7TF0 - chains B and E of the 4 polymer chains in the assembly; structure by electron microscopy, 3.02 A resolution.

== Chain B ==
Protein: Spike glycoprotein
Organism: Severe acute respiratory syndrome coronavirus 2
UniProt: P0DTC2 (SPIKE_SARS2); residue numbers follow UniProt; this construct covers 1-1208
Chain sequence (1288 residues; row label = number of the first residue in the row):
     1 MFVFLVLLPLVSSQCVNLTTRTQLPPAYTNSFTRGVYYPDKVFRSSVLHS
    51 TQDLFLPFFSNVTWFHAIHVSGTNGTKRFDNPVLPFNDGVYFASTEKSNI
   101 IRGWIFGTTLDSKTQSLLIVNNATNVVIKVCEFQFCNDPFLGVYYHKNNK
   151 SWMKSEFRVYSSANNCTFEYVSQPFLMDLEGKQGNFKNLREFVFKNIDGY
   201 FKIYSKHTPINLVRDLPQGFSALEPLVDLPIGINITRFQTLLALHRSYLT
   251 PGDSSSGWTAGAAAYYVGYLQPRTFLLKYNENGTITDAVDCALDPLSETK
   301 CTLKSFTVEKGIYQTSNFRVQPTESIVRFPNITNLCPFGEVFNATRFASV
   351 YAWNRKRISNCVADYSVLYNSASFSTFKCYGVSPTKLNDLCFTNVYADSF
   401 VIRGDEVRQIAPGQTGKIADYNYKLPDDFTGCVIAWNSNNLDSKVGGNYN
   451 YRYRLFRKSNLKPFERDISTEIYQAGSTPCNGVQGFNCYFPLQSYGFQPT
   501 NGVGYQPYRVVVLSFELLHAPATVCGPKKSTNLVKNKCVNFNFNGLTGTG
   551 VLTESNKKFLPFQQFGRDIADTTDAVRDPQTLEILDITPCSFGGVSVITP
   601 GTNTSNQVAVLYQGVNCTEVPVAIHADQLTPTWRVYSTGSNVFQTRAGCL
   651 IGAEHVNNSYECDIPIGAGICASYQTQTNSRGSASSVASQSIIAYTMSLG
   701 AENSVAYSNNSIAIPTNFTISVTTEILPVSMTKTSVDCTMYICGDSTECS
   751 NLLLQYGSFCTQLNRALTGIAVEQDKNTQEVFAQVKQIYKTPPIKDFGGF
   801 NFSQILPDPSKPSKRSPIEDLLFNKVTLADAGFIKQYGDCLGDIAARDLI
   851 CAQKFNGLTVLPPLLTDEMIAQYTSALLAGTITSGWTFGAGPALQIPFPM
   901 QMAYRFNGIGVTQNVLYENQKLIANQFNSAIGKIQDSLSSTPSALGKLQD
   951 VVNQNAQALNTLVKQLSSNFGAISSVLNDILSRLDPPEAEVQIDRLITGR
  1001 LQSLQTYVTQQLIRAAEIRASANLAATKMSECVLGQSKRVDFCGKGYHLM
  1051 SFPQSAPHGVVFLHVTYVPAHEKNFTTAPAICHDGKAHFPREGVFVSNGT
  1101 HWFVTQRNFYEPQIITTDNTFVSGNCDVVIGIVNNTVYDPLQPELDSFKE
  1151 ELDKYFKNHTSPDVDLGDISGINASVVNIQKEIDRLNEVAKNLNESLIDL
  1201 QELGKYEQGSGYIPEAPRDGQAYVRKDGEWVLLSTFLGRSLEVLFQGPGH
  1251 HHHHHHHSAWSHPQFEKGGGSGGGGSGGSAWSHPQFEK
Unresolved in the structure: 1-13, 70-76, 146-157, 177-184, 248-256, 621-640, 676-690, 828-855, 1148-1288
Sequence notes: variant K154 (Glu in P0DTC2), R452 (Leu in P0DTC2), Q484 (Glu in P0DTC2), G614 (Asp in P0DTC2), R681 (Pro in P0DTC2), G682 (Arg in P0DTC2), S683 (Arg in P0DTC2), S685 (Arg in P0DTC2), P817 (Phe in P0DTC2), P892 (Ala in P0DTC2), P899 (Ala in P0DTC2), P942 (Ala in P0DTC2), P986 (Lys in P0DTC2), P987 (Val in P0DTC2), H1071 (Gln in P0DTC2); expression tag (1209-1288)
Swiss-Prot annotation at these positions:
  - region: N280 to C301 (Putative superantigen), R403 to D405 (Integrin-binding motif), N448 to Y451, Y453 to F456 (Immunodominant HLA epitope recognized by the CD8+), S816 to Y837 (Fusion peptide 1), K835 to F855 (Fusion peptide 2), D1163 to E1202 (Heptad repeat 2)
  - site: R815, S816 (Cleavage)
  - glycosylation: N17 (N-linked (GlcNAc...) (complex) asparagine), N61 (N-linked (GlcNAc...) (hybrid) asparagine), N74 (N-linked (GlcNAc...) (complex) asparagine), N122 (N-linked (GlcNAc...) (hybrid) asparagine), N149 (N-linked (GlcNAc...) (complex) asparagine), N165 (N-linked (GlcNAc...) (complex) asparagine), N234 (N-linked (GlcNAc...) (high mannose) asparagine), N282 (N-linked (GlcNAc...) (complex) asparagine), T323 (O-linked (GalNAc) threonine), S325 (O-linked (HexNAc...) serine), N331 (N-linked (GlcNAc...) (complex) asparagine), N343 (N-linked (GlcNAc...) (complex) asparagine), N603 (N-linked (GlcNAc...) (hybrid) asparagine), N616 (N-linked (GlcNAc...) (complex) asparagine), N657 (N-linked (GlcNAc...) (complex) asparagine), T676 (O-linked (GlcNAc...) threonine), T678 (O-linked (GlcNAc...) threonine), N709 (N-linked (GlcNAc...) (high mannose) asparagine), N717 (N-linked (GlcNAc...) (hybrid) asparagine), N801 (N-linked (GlcNAc...) (hybrid) asparagine) and 6 more in UniProt
  - natural variant: L5 (L5F: In strain: Iota/B.1.526), S13 (S13I: In strain: Epsilon/B.1.427/B.1.429), L18 (L18F: In strain: Beta/B.1.351, Gamma/P.1 and 1 more), T19 (T19I: In strain: Omicron/BQ.1.1, Omicron/XBB.1.5 and 1 more; T19R: In strain: Delta/B.1.617.2, Omicron/BA.2 and 4 more), T20 (T20N: In strain: Gamma/P.1), L24 to A27 (sequence variant, change not given here; In strain: Omicron/BA.2, Omicron/BA.2.12.1 and 6 more), P26 (P26S: In strain: Gamma/P.1), Q52 (Q52H: In strain: Omicron/EG.5.1), A67 (A67V: In strain: Eta/B.1.525, Omicron/BA.1), H69 to V70 (deletion: In strain: Alpha/B.1.1.7, Eta/B.1.525 and 5 more), G75 (G75V: In strain: Lambda/C.37), T76 (T76I: In strain: Lambda/C.37), 80 further natural variant entries in UniProt
  - mutagenesis: H69 to V70 (Increased incorporation of cleaved spike into virions), N121 (N121Q: Partial loss of biliverdin affinity), R190 (R190K: Partial loss of biliverdin affinity), N234 (N234Q: Increased resistance to neutralizing antibodies), N331 (N331Q: Reduced viral infectivity), N343 (N343Q: Reduced viral infectivity), Y453 (Y453F: Decreased HLA binding to NF9 epitope. Increased binding affinity to human ACE2), A475 (A475V: Increased resistance to neutralizing antibodies), V483 (V483A: Increased resistance to neutralizing antibodies), F490 (F490L: Increased resistance to neutralizing antibodies and human covalescent sera neutralization), Q493 (Q493N: Reduced host ACE2-binding affinity in vitro; Q493Y: Reduced host ACE2-binding affinity in vitro), N501 (N501T: Reduced host ACE2-binding affinity in vitro; N501Y: Increased binding affinity to human ACE2), 7 further mutagenesis entries in UniProt
Cystine bridges: C15-C136, C131-C166, C291-C301, C336-C361, C379-C432, C391-C525, C480-C488, C538-C590, C617-C649, C662-C671, C738-C760, C743-C749, C1032-C1043, C1082-C1126
Covalently attached groups: N-acetylglucosamine (NAG) linked to N17, N61, N122, N165, N234, N282, N331, N343, N709, N717, N801, N1074, N1098, N1134

== Chain E ==
Protein: Processed angiotensin-converting enzyme 2
Organism: Homo sapiens
UniProt: Q9BYF1 (ACE2_HUMAN); residue numbers follow UniProt; this construct covers 18-615
Chain sequence (606 residues; row label = number of the first residue in the row):
    18 QSTIEEQAKTFLDKFNHEAEDLFYQSSLASWNYNTNITEENVQNMNNAGD
    68 KWSAFLKEQSTLAQMYPLQEIQNLTVKLQLQALQQNGSSVLSEDKSKRLN
   118 TILNTMSTIYSTGKVCNPDNPQECLLLEPGLNEIMANSLDYNERLWAWES
   168 WRSEVGKQLRPLYEEYVVLKNEMARANHYEDYGDYWRGDYEVNGVDGYDY
   218 SRGQLIEDVEHTFEEIKPLYEHLHAYVRAKLMNAYPSYISPIGCLPAHLL
   268 GDMWGRFWTNLYSLTVPFGQKPNIDVTDAMVDQAWDAQRIFKEAEKFFVS
   318 VGLPNMTQGFWENSMLTDPGNVQKAVCHPTAWDLGKGDFRILMCTKVTMD
   368 DFLTAHHEMGHIQYDMAYAAQPFLLRNGANEGFHEAVGEIMSLSAATPKH
   418 LKSIGLLSPDFQEDNETEINFLLKQALTIVGTLPFTYMLEKWRWMVFKGE
   468 IPKDQWMKKWWEMKREIVGVVEPVPHDETYCDPASLFHVSNDYSFIRYYT
   518 RTLYQFQFQEALCQAAKHEGPLHKCDISNSTEAGQKLFNMLRLGKSEPWT
   568 LALENVVGAKNMNVRPLLNYFEPLFTWLKDQNKNSFVGWSTDWSPYADHH
   618 HHHHHH
Unresolved in the structure: 18, 615-623
Sequence notes: expression tag (616-623)
Swiss-Prot annotation at these positions:
  - region (Interaction with SARS-CoV spike glycoprotein): D30 to Y41, M82 to P84, K353 to R357
  - active site: E375 (Proton acceptor), H505 (Proton donor)
  - binding site (chloride): R169, W477, K481
  - binding site (substrate): R273, H345, P346, Y515
  - binding site (Zn(2+)): H374, H378, E402
  - glycosylation (N-linked (GlcNAc...) asparagine): N53, N90, N103, N322, N432, N546
  - mutagenesis: S19 (S19P: Increases slightly the interaction with RBD domain of SARS-CoV-2 spike protein), Q24 to K26 (Slightly inhibits interaction with SARS-CoV spike glycoprotein), Q24 (Q24T: Increases slightly the interaction with RBD domain of SARS-CoV-2 spike protein), A25 (A25V: Increases slightly the interaction with RBD domain of SARS-CoV-2 spike protein), T27 (T27Y: Increases slightly the interaction with RBD domain of SARS-CoV-2 spike protein. In sACE2.v2.2; increases interaction with RBD domain of SARS-CoV-2 spike protein ...), L29 (L29F: Increases slightly the interaction with RBD domain of SARS-CoV-2 spike protein), K31 (K31D: Abolishes interaction with SARS-CoV spike glycoprotein; K31Y: Increases slightly the interaction with RBD domain of SARS-CoV-2 spike protein), N33 (N33D: Increases slightly the interaction with RBD domain of SARS-CoV-2 spike protein), H34 (H34A: Increases slightly the interaction with RBD domain of SARS-CoV-2 spike protein), E37 (E37A: No effect on interaction with SARS-CoV spike glycoprotein), D38 (D38A: No effect on interaction with SARS-CoV spike glycoprotein), L39 (L39R: Increases slightly the interaction with RBD domain of SARS-CoV-2 spike protein), 48 further mutagenesis entries in UniProt
Cystine bridges: C133-C141, C530-C542
Covalently attached groups: N-acetylglucosamine (NAG) linked to N53, N90, N103, N322, N432, N546

== Interface between chain B and chain E ==
Contacting residue pairs (36; chain B residue first):
  K417(B) - D30(E)  salt bridge
  Y449(B) - D38(E)  hydrogen bond
  Y453(B) - H34(E)  hydrogen bond
  F456(B) - T27(E)
  A475(B) - S19(E)  hydrogen bond (backbone-backbone)
  A475(B) - Q24(E)
  A475(B) - T27(E)
  G476(B) - Q24(E)
  F486(B) - M82(E)  hydrophobic
  F486(B) - Y83(E)
  N487(B) - Q24(E)  hydrogen bond
  N487(B) - Y83(E)  hydrogen bond
  Y489(B) - T27(E)
  Y489(B) - F28(E)
  Y489(B) - K31(E)
  Y489(B) - Y83(E)
  Q493(B) - K31(E)
  Q493(B) - H34(E)  hydrogen bond
  Q493(B) - E35(E)  hydrogen bond
  S494(B) - H34(E)  hydrogen bond (backbone-side chain)
  G496(B) - K353(E)  hydrogen bond (backbone-side chain)
  Q498(B) - Y41(E)
  Q498(B) - Q42(E)  hydrogen bond
  Q498(B) - K353(E)
  T500(B) - Y41(E)  hydrogen bond
  T500(B) - N330(E)
  T500(B) - D355(E)
  T500(B) - R357(E)
  N501(B) - Y41(E)  hydrogen bond
  N501(B) - K353(E)
  G502(B) - K353(E)  hydrogen bond (backbone-backbone)
  G502(B) - G354(E)
  Y505(B) - E37(E)  hydrogen bond
  Y505(B) - K353(E)
  Y505(B) - G354(E)
  Y505(B) - R393(E)
Interface residues without a listed pair, chain B (19 interface residues in all): L455, S477

== Summary ==
19 residues of chain B and 20 residues of chain E are in contact, with 14 hydrogen bonds and 1 salt bridge.
Polar pairs include K417(B)-D30(E), Y449(B)-D38(E) and Y453(B)-H34(E). Covalently linked N-acetylglucosamine:
at N17(B), N61(B), N122(B), N165(B), N234(B) and N282(B) and 8 more.
Chain B is Spike glycoprotein (Severe acute respiratory syndrome coronavirus 2) and chain E is Processed
angiotensin-converting enzyme 2 (Homo sapiens); the structure, Cryo-EM structure of SARS-CoV-2 Kappa
(B.1.617.1) spike protein in complex with human ACE2, was determined by electron microscopy together with
7TEW, 7TEX and 7TEZ from the same study.
